PDB entry 5S61 | X-ray diffraction, 1.95 A resolution | chains A and E of the 6 polymer chains in the assembly

[Chain A]
Protein: Tubulin alpha-1B chain
From: Bos taurus
Reference sequence: P81947 (TBA1B_BOVIN); numbering as in UniProt (aligned over 1-451)
Sequence (451 residues; each row starts with the number of its first residue):
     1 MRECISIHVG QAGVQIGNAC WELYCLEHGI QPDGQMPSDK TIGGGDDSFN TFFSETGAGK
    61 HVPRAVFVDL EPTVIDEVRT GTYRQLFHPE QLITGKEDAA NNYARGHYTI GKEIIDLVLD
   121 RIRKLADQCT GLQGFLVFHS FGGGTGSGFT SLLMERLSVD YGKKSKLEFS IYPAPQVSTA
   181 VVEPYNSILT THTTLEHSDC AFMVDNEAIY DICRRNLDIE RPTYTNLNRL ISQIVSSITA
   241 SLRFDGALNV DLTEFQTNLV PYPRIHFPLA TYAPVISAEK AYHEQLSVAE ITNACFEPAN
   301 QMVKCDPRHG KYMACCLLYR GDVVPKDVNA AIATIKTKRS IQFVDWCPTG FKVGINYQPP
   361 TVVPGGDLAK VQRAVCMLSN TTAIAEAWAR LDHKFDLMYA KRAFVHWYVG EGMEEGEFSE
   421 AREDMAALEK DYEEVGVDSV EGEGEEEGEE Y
Unresolved in the structure: 439-451
Ion coordination: Ca2+: Asp-39, Thr-41, Gly-44, Glu-55
Residues lining bound ligands: GTP (guanosine-5'-triphosphate): Gly-10, Gln-11, Ala-12, Gln-15, Ile-16, Asp-69, Asp-98, Ala-99, Ala-100, Asn-101, Ser-140, Gly-142, Gly-143, Gly-144, Thr-145, Gly-146, Ile-171, Pro-173, Val-177, Ser-178, Glu-183, Asn-206, Tyr-224, Leu-227, Asn-228, Ile-231

[Chain E]
Protein: Stathmin-4
From: Rattus norvegicus
Reference sequence: P63043 (STMN4_RAT); residues 5-145 here correspond to UniProt positions 49-189 (UniProt number = residue number + 44)
Sequence (143 residues; numbered 3 to 145; the number before each row is that of its first residue):
     3 MADMEVIELN KCTSGQSFEV ILKPPSFDGV PEFNASLPRR RDPSLEEIQK KLEAAEERRK
    63 YQEAELLKHL AEKREHEREV IQKAIEENNN FIKMAKEKLA QKMESNKENR EAHLAAMLER
   123 LQEKDKHAEE VRKNKELKEE ASR
Unresolved in the structure: 3-5, 29-43, 144-145
Differences from the reference sequence: initiating methionine (3); expression tag (4)
Curated features (UniProtKB/Swiss-Prot):
  - modified residue: Ser-46 (Phosphoserine)

[Interface between chain A and chain E]
Contacting residue pairs - 58 pairs, chain A then chain E:
  His-107(A) with Leu-54(E)
  Tyr-108(A) with Lys-53(E); Ala-57(E), hydrophobic
  Thr-109(A) with Arg-61(E), hydrogen bond
  Lys-112(A) with Leu-54(E); Glu-58(E), salt bridge
  Glu-155(A) with Ile-50(E)
  Arg-156(A) with Leu-47(E); Ile-50(E); Gln-51(E)
  Val-159(A) with Pro-45(E); Leu-47(E), hydrophobic; Ile-50(E), hydrophobic
  His-197(A) with Asp-44(E); Pro-45(E)
  Asp-245(A) with Cys-14(E); Ser-16(E)
  Ala-247(A) with Asn-12(E); Ser-19(E)
  Leu-248(A) with Ser-19(E)
  Pro-325(A) with Gln-18(E); Phe-20(E), hydrophobic
  Asn-329(A) with Met-6(E); Val-8(E); Phe-20(E)
  Ile-332(A) with Val-22(E), hydrophobic
  Lys-336(A) with Leu-24(E)
  Asp-345(A) with Pro-27(E); Ser-28(E), hydrogen bond (backbone-backbone)
  Cys-347(A) with Pro-27(E)
  Pro-348(A) with Lys-25(E)
  Thr-349(A) with Ile-23(E); Leu-24(E), hydrogen bond (backbone-backbone); Lys-25(E), hydrogen bond (backbone-backbone)
  Gly-350(A) with Val-22(E)
  Phe-351(A) with Glu-21(E); Val-22(E), hydrogen bond (backbone-backbone); Leu-24(E), hydrophobic
  Lys-352(A) with Phe-20(E); Glu-21(E), salt bridge
  Val-353(A) with Ser-19(E); Phe-20(E), hydrogen bond (backbone-backbone)
  Gly-354(A) with Gln-18(E)
  Ile-355(A) with Gly-17(E); Gln-18(E), hydrogen bond (backbone-backbone)
  Asn-356(A) with Ser-16(E)
  Tyr-357(A) with Thr-15(E); Ser-16(E), hydrogen bond (backbone-backbone); Gly-17(E); Gln-18(E), hydrogen bond
  Val-409(A) with Gln-64(E), hydrogen bond (backbone-side chain)
  Gly-410(A) with Arg-61(E); Gln-64(E)
  Glu-411(A) with Arg-61(E), hydrogen bond (backbone-side chain)
  Gly-412(A) with Ala-57(E); Arg-60(E), hydrogen bond (backbone-side chain); Arg-61(E)
  Glu-414(A) with Arg-60(E)
Interface residues without a listed pair, chain A (41 interface residues in all): Glu-113, Leu-152, Ser-158, Glu-196, Gly-246, Val-328, Ala-333, Trp-346, Met-413
Interface residues without a listed pair, chain E (31 interface residues in all): Ser-46, Glu-55

[Overview]
41 residues of chain A and 31 residues of chain E are in contact; the contacts include 12 hydrogen bonds and 2
salt bridges. Among the polar pairs are Lys-112(A)/Glu-58(E), Lys-352(A)/Glu-21(E) and Thr-109(A)/Arg-61(E).
Bound to chain A: GTP.
Chain A is Tubulin alpha-1B chain (Bos taurus) and chain E is Stathmin-4 (Rattus norvegicus); the structure,
Tubulin-Z57472297-complex, was determined by X-ray diffraction together with 5S4L, 5S4M, 5S4N, 5S4O, 5S4P,
5S4Q and 52 further entries from the same study.
